5I1O - chains F and G of the 8 polymer chains in the assembly; structure by X-ray diffraction, 1.35 A resolution.

[Chain F (and G)]
Molecule: D-Villin headpiece subdomain
Notes: chain G of this document is another copy of the same molecule, construct and numbering; everything in this record applies to it too
Amino-acid sequence (35 residues; each row starts with the number of its first residue):
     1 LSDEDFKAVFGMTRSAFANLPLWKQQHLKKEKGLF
Unresolved in the structure: 35
Modified / non-standard residues: Leu1, Leu20, Leu22, Leu28, Leu34 (D-leucine; DLE); Ser2, Ser15 (D-serine; DSN); Asp3, Asp5 (D-aspartic acid; DAS); Glu4, Glu31 (D-glutamic acid; DGL); Phe6, Phe10, Phe17, Phe35 (D-phenylalanine; DPN); Lys7, Lys24, Lys29, Lys30, Lys32 (D-lysine; DLY); Ala8, Ala16, Ala18 (D-alanine; DAL); Val9 (D-valine; DVA); Met12 (D-methionine; MED); Thr13 (D-threonine; DTH); Arg14 (D-arginine; DAR); Asn19 (D-asparagine; DSG); Pro21 (D-proline; DPR); Trp23 (D-tryptophan; DTR); Gln25, Gln26 (D-glutamine; DGN); His27 (D-histidine; DHI)

[Chain F / chain G interface]
Pairs across the interface (7):
  Trp23(F) with Trp23(G); Gln26(G); His27(G); Lys30(G)
  Gln26(F) with Trp23(G)
  His27(F) with Trp23(G)
  Lys30(F) with Trp23(G)

[Overview]
Chain F and chain G each contribute 4 residues to their interface.
Both chains are D-Villin headpiece subdomain. Entry 5I1O (Villin headpiece subdomain with a Gln26 to ACPC
substitution) was determined by X-ray diffraction together with 5I1N, 5I1P and 5I1S from the same study.
